Entry 6XAS (electron microscopy, 3.80 A resolution); this record covers chains I and J of the 15 polymer chains in the assembly.

== Chain I ==
Molecule: DNA-directed RNA polymerase subunit beta
Source organism: Escherichia coli (strain K12)
Notes: EC 2.7.7.6
UniProtKB: P0A8V2 (RPOB_ECOLI); residue numbers follow UniProt; this construct covers 1-1342
Amino-acid sequence (1342 residues; numbered 1 to 1342; the number before each row is that of its first residue):
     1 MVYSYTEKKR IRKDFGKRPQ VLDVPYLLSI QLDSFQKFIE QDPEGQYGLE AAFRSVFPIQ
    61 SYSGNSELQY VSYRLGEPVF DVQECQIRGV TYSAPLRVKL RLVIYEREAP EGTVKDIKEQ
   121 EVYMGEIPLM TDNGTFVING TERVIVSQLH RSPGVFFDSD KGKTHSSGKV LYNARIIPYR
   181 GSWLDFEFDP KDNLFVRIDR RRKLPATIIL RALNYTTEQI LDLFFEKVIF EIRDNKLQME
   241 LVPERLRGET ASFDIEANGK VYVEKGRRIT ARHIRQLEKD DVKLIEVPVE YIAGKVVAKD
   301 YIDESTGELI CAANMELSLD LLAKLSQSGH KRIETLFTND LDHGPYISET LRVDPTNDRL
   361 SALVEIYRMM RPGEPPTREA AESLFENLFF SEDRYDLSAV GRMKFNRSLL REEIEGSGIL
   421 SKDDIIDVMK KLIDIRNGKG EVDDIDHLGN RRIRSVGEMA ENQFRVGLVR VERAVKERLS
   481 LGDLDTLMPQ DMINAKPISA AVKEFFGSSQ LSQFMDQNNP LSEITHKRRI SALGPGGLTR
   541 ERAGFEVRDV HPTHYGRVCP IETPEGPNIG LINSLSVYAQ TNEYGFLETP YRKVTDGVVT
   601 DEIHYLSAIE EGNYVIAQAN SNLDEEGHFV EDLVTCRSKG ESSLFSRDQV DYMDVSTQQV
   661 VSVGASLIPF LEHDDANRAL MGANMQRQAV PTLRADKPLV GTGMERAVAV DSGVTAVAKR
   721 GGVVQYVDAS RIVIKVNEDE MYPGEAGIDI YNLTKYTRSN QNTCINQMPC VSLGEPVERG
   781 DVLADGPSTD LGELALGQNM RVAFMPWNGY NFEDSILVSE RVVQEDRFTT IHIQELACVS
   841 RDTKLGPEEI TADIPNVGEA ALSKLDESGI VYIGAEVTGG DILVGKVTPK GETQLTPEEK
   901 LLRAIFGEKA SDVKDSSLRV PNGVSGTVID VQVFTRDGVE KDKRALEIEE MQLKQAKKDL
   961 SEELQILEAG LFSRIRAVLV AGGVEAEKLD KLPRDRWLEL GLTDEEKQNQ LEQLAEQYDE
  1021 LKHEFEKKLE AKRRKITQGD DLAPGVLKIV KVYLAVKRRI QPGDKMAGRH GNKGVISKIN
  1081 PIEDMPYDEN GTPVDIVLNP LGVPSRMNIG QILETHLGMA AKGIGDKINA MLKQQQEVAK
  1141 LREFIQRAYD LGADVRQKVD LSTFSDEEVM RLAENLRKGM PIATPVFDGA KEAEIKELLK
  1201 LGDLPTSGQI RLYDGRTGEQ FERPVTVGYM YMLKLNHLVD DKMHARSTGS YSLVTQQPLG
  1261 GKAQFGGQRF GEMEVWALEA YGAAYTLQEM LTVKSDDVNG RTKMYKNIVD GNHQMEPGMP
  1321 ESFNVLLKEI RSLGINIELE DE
Not modelled in the structure: 983-1001
Swiss-Prot annotation at these positions:
  - modified residue (N6-acetyllysine): Lys1022, Lys1200
  - mutagenesis: Ile561 (I561S: Resistant to antibiotics salinamide A and B), Ile569 (I569S: Resistant to antibiotics salinamide A and B), Ala665 (A665E: Resistant to antibiotics salinamide A and B), Asp675 (D675A/G: Resistant to antibiotics salinamide A and B), Asn677 (N677H/K: Resistant to antibiotics salinamide A and B), Leu680 (L680M: Resistant to antibiotics salinamide A and B), Glu813 (E813K: Disrupts the enzyme's active center)

== Chain J ==
Molecule: DNA-directed RNA polymerase subunit beta'
Source organism: Escherichia coli (strain K12)
Notes: EC 2.7.7.6
UniProtKB: P0A8T7 (RPOC_ECOLI); numbering as in UniProt (aligned over 2-1407)
Amino-acid sequence (1416 residues; each row starts with the number of its first residue):
     1 VKDLLKFLKA QTKTEEFDAI KIALASPDMI RSWSFGEVKK PETINYRTFK PERDGLFCAR
    61 IFGPVKDYEC LCGKYKRLKH RGVICEKCGV EVTQTKVRRE RMGHIELASP TAHIWFLKSL
   121 PSRIGLLLDM PLRDIERVLY FESYVVIEGG MTNLERQQIL TEEQYLDALE EFGDEFDAKM
   181 GAEAIQALLK SMDLEQECEQ LREELNETNS ETKRKKLTKR IKLLEAFVQS GNKPEWMILT
   241 VLPVLPPDLR PLVPLDGGRF ATSDLNDLYR RVINRNNRLK RLLDLAAPDI IVRNEKRMLQ
   301 EAVDALLDNG RRGRAITGSN KRPLKSLADM IKGKQGRFRQ NLLGKRVDYS GRSVITVGPY
   361 LRLHQCGLPK KMALELFKPF IYGKLELRGL ATTIKAAKKM VEREEAVVWD ILDEVIREHP
   421 VLLNRAPTLH RLGIQAFEPV LIEGKAIQLH PLVCAAYNAD FDGDQMAVHV PLTLEAQLEA
   481 RALMMSTNNI LSPANGEPII VPSQDVVLGL YYMTRDCVNA KGEGMVLTGP KEAERLYRSG
   541 LASLHARVKV RITEYEKDAN GELVAKTSLK DTTVGRAILW MIVPKGLPYS IVNQALGKKA
   601 ISKMLNTCYR ILGLKPTVIF ADQIMYTGFA YAARSGASVG IDDMVIPEKK HEIISEAEAE
   661 VAEIQEQFQS GLVTAGERYN KVIDIWAAAN DRVSKAMMDN LQTETVINRD GQEEKQVSFN
   721 SIYMMADSGA RGSAAQIRQL AGMRGLMAKP DGSIIETPIT ANFREGLNVL QYFISTHGAR
   781 KGLADTALKT ANSGYLTRRL VDVAQDLVVT EDDCGTHEGI MMTPVIEGGD VKEPLRDRVL
   841 GRVTAEDVLK PGTADILVPR NTLLHEQWCD LLEENSVDAV KVRSVVSCDT DFGVCAHCYG
   901 RDLARGHIIN KGEAIGVIAA QSIGEPGTQL TMRTFHIGGA ASRAAAESSI QVKNKGSIKL
   961 SNVKSVVNSS GKLVITSRNT ELKLIDEFGR TKESYKVPYG AVLAKGDGEQ VAGGETVANW
  1021 DPHTMPVITE VSGFVRFTDM IDGQTITRQT DELTGLSSLV VLDSAERTAG GKDLRPALKI
  1081 VDAQGNDVLI PGTDMPAQYF LPGKAIVQLE DGVQISSGDT LARIPQESGG TKDITGGLPR
  1141 VADLFEARRP KEPAILAEIS GIVSFGKETK GKRRLVITPV DGSDPYEEMI PKWRQLNVFE
  1201 GERVERGDVI SDGPEAPHDI LRLRGVHAVT RYIVNEVQDV YRLQGVKIND KHIEVIVRQM
  1261 LRKATIVNAG SSDFLEGEQV EYSRVKIANR ELEANGKVGA TYSRDLLGIT KASLATESFI
  1321 SAASFQETTR VLTEAAVAGK RDELRGLKEN VIVGRLIPAG TGYAYHQDRM RRRAAGEAPA
  1381 APQVTAEDAS ASLAELLNAG LGGSDNELEV HHHHHH
Not modelled in the structure: 1-9, 934-947, 1083-1096, 1127-1135, 1374-1416
Sequence notes: expression tag (1, 1408-1416)
Metal / ion sites: Zn2+ site 1: Cys85, Cys88; Mg2+: Asp460, Asp464 (shared with 1 residue of chain R); Zn2+ site 2: Cys814, Cys888, Cys895, Cys898
Swiss-Prot annotation at these positions:
  - binding site (Zn(2+)): Cys70, Cys72, Cys85, Cys88, Cys814, Cys888, Cys895, Cys898
  - binding site (Mg(2+)): Asp460, Asp462, Asp464
  - modified residue: Lys983 (N6-acetyllysine)
  - mutagenesis: Gln504 (Q504P: Resistant to antibiotics salinamide A and B), Asn690 (N690D: Resistant to antibiotics salinamide A and B), Met697 (M697V: Resistant to antibiotics salinamide A and B), Ala735 (A735T: Resistant to antibiotics salinamide A and B), Arg738 (R738C/H/P/S: Resistant to antibiotics salinamide A and B), Ala748 (A748E: Resistant to antibiotics salinamide A and B), Pro758 (P758S/T: Resistant to antibiotics salinamide A and B), Phe763 (F763C: Resistant to antibiotics salinamide A and B), Ser775 (S775A: Resistant to antibiotics salinamide A and B), Ala779 (A779T/V: Resistant to antibiotics salinamide A and B), Arg780 (R780C: Resistant to antibiotics salinamide A and B), Gly782 (G782A/C: Resistant to antibiotics salinamide A and B), 1 further mutagenesis entry in UniProt

== How chain I and chain J interact ==
Residue-residue contacts (311; chain I residue first):
  Lys163(I) with Lys1151(J)
  Arg267(I) with Arg1048(J)
  Phe545(I) with Lys781(J); Arg933(J)
  Arg548(I) with Arg780(J)
  Asp549(I) with Pro750(J); Arg780(J)
  Val550(I) with Phe773(J), hydrophobic; His777(J), hydrogen bond (backbone-side chain)
  His551(I) with Phe773(J)
  Tyr555(I) with Val769(J); Phe773(J)
  Cys559(I) with Arg780(J)
  Pro560(I) with Phe773(J), hydrophobic; Thr776(J); Arg780(J), hydrogen bond (backbone-side chain)
  Ile561(I) with Tyr772(J), hydrophobic; Thr776(J)
  Thr563(I) with Arg780(J)
  Gly566(I) with Ala787(J)
  Ile569(I) with Leu783(J), hydrophobic
  Gln618(I) with Asn768(J), hydrogen bond; Leu770(J)
  Asn620(I) with Asn768(J)
  Thr635(I) with Leu770(J)
  Glu641(I) with Lys749(J), salt bridge
  Val660(I) with Val769(J), hydrophobic
  Leu671(I) with Tyr772(J)
  Glu672(I) with Gly766(J); Leu767(J), hydrogen bond (backbone-backbone)
  His673(I) with Phe763(J); Arg764(J); Glu765(J), hydrogen bond (side chain-backbone); Gly766(J)
  Asp674(I) with Phe763(J); Tyr772(J), hydrogen bond (backbone-side chain)
  Asp675(I) with Phe763(J); Tyr772(J)
  Ala676(I) with Tyr772(J); Ala779(J), hydrophobic
  Ala679(I) with Tyr772(J)
  Leu680(I) with Leu783(J), hydrophobic
  Phe804(I) with Ser638(J)
  Pro806(I) with Ala632(J); Ala633(J); Ala637(J)
  Asn808(I) with Pro359(J); Ala633(J)
  Gly809(I) with Val357(J); Pro359(J); Asp505(J); Phe629(J)
  Tyr810(I) with Pro359(J)
  Phe812(I) with Pro451(J); Phe461(J), hydrophobic; Ser503(J); Gln504(J); Asp505(J); Phe629(J), hydrophobic
  Glu813(I) with Asp460(J); Phe461(J); Gln504(J)
  Asp814(I) with Phe461(J)
  Ser815(I) with Val357(J); Phe461(J)
  Arg841(I) with Asp256(J)
  Lys844(I) with Tyr46(J); Arg47(J)
  Leu845(I) with Arg47(J)
  Lys890(I) with Phe49(J)
  Pro1062(I) with Ala446(J)
  Lys1065(I) with Asp462(J)
  Lys1073(I) with Asp462(J), salt bridge
  Val1075(I) with Phe461(J), hydrogen bond (backbone-backbone)
  Ile1076(I) with Thr356(J)
  Pro1100(I) with Ala637(J); Val639(J), hydrophobic
  Leu1101(I) with Gln504(J); Leu508(J), hydrophobic; Met725(J), hydrophobic; Ala730(J), hydrophobic; Arg731(J)
  Pro1104(I) with Met725(J), hydrophobic; Gln736(J)
  Ser1105(I) with Arg731(J); Gln736(J)
  Arg1106(I) with Arg731(J)
  Met1107(I) with Gln739(J); Leu740(J), hydrophobic; Phe763(J), hydrophobic
  Ile1109(I) with Ile641(J), hydrophobic; Met644(J), hydrophobic; Leu740(J), hydrophobic; Phe763(J)
  Ile1112(I) with Val639(J); Ile641(J)
  Leu1113(I) with Ile641(J), hydrophobic
  His1116(I) with Ile641(J)
  Phe1187(I) with Leu767(J); Asn768(J)
  Glu1192(I) with Ile641(J); Asp642(J); Arg764(J), salt bridge
  Ser1207(I) with Asp642(J)
  Gln1209(I) with Ser638(J), hydrogen bond; Asp643(J)
  Glu1219(I) with Arg538(J), salt bridge; Arg634(J), salt bridge
  Phe1221(I) with Ala633(J); Arg634(J)
  Glu1222(I) with Tyr512(J); Arg634(J); Ser635(J); Gly636(J)
  Arg1223(I) with Gly636(J); Phe719(J), hydrogen bond (side chain-backbone); Ser721(J), hydrogen bond; Met724(J)
  Pro1224(I) with Ser638(J), hydrogen bond (backbone-side chain)
  Val1225(I) with Gly636(J); Ser638(J)
  Thr1226(I) with Ser638(J), hydrogen bond (backbone-side chain); Val639(J), hydrogen bond (side chain-backbone); Gly640(J)
  Val1239(I) with Ser353(J); Val354(J), hydrophobic; Lys445(J)
  Asp1240(I) with Lys445(J), salt bridge
  Lys1242(I) with Arg352(J); Val354(J); Gln465(J)
  Met1243(I) with Arg352(J); Ser353(J); Met372(J), hydrophobic; Lys445(J)
  His1244(I) with Gly351(J); Arg352(J), hydrogen bond (backbone-backbone); Met372(J)
  Ala1245(I) with Ser350(J); Gly351(J); Glu375(J)
  Arg1246(I) with Asp348(J), salt bridge; Tyr349(J), hydrogen bond (backbone-backbone); Ser350(J), hydrogen bond (backbone-backbone); Glu375(J); Leu376(J)
  Ser1247(I) with Asp348(J); Tyr349(J); Glu375(J), hydrogen bond (side chain-backbone)
  Thr1248(I) with Tyr349(J)
  Tyr1251(I) with Asp348(J), hydrogen bond
  Leu1253(I) with Arg99(J), hydrogen bond (backbone-side chain)
  Val1254(I) with Arg99(J), hydrogen bond (backbone-side chain); Leu249(J); Arg337(J)
  Thr1255(I) with Arg99(J)
  Gln1256(I) with Arg99(J)
  Gln1257(I) with Asn341(J), hydrogen bond; Lys345(J)
  Pro1258(I) with Arg346(J); Val347(J); Asp348(J)
  Leu1259(I) with Arg346(J)
  Gly1260(I) with Arg346(J)
  Phe1265(I) with Glu375(J)
  Gly1267(I) with Arg346(J), hydrogen bond (backbone-side chain); Val347(J)
  Gln1268(I) with Arg346(J); Val347(J), hydrogen bond (backbone-backbone); Ser350(J), hydrogen bond (backbone-side chain); Gly351(J); Arg352(J), hydrogen bond
  Arg1269(I) with Arg339(J); Gln340(J); Gly344(J), hydrogen bond (side chain-backbone); Lys345(J); Arg346(J)
  Phe1270(I) with Gly344(J); Lys345(J), hydrogen bond (backbone-backbone); His469(J)
  Glu1272(I) with Leu343(J); Arg798(J), salt bridge
  Met1273(I) with Thr428(J)
  Glu1274(I) with Asn424(J); Ala426(J); Thr428(J), hydrogen bond; Ile434(J)
  Val1275(I) with Leu343(J)
  Trp1276(I) with Val801(J); Val917(J); Gln921(J), hydrogen bond (backbone-side chain)
  Ala1277(I) with Arg431(J); Ile434(J), hydrophobic; Gln921(J)
  Glu1279(I) with Gln805(J), hydrogen bond; Ala914(J); Val917(J)
  Ala1280(I) with Arg431(J), hydrogen bond (backbone-side chain); Ile918(J); Gln921(J)
  Tyr1281(I) with Arg431(J), hydrogen bond (side chain-backbone); Leu432(J); Ile434(J), hydrogen bond (side chain-backbone); Leu483(J); Met484(J), hydrophobic; Asn489(J), hydrogen bond
  Gly1282(I) with Glu479(J); Leu483(J); Gly1360(J); Thr1361(J), hydrogen bond (backbone-backbone)
  Ala1283(I) with Glu479(J); Leu483(J); Met484(J), hydrophobic
  Ala1284(I) with Glu479(J); Leu1356(J); Thr1361(J); Gly1362(J)
  Tyr1285(I) with Glu475(J); Glu479(J), hydrogen bond (backbone-side chain); Leu1356(J); Thr1361(J)
  Thr1286(I) with Ala476(J); Glu479(J), hydrogen bond
  Gln1288(I) with Arg1355(J); Leu1356(J)
  Glu1289(I) with Pro471(J); Leu472(J), hydrogen bond (side chain-backbone); Thr473(J), hydrogen bond; Ala476(J)
  Met1290(I) with Val347(J)
  Leu1291(I) with Lys345(J), hydrogen bond (backbone-side chain); Val1351(J), hydrophobic
  Thr1292(I) with Gly1354(J)
  Lys1294(I) with Val347(J); Asp348(J), hydrogen bond (backbone-backbone); Val470(J), hydrogen bond (side chain-backbone); Leu472(J)
  Ser1295(I) with Lys345(J); Arg346(J), hydrogen bond (side chain-backbone); Val347(J)
  Asp1296(I) with Lys345(J), salt bridge
  Asn1299(I) with Thr12(J)
  Met1304(I) with Leu472(J), hydrophobic; Thr473(J)
  Tyr1305(I) with Tyr349(J); Pro379(J), hydrophobic; Tyr382(J)
  Ile1308(I) with Pro379(J), hydrophobic; Phe380(J), hydrophobic
  Val1309(I) with Gly383(J)
  His1313(I) with Phe380(J); Leu472(J); Thr473(J); Leu474(J), hydrogen bond (backbone-backbone)
  Met1315(I) with Thr473(J)
  Gly1318(I) with Glu15(J); Gly1354(J)
  Met1319(I) with Phe17(J), hydrophobic
  Pro1320(I) with Val1353(J)
  Glu1321(I) with Arg99(J), salt bridge
  Ser1322(I) with Asn341(J); Leu342(J)
  Phe1323(I) with Ile20(J), hydrophobic; Leu342(J)
  Val1325(I) with Arg99(J); Leu249(J), hydrophobic; Arg337(J)
  Leu1326(I) with Ile331(J), hydrophobic; Arg337(J); Phe338(J), hydrophobic; Leu342(J), hydrophobic
  Lys1328(I) with Glu100(J); Leu245(J); Leu249(J)
  Glu1329(I) with Leu245(J); Met330(J); Ile331(J); Arg337(J), salt bridge
  Arg1331(I) with Trp33(J)
  Ser1332(I) with Met102(J); Pro243(J); Leu245(J)
  Leu1333(I) with His113(J); Trp115(J), hydrophobic
  Gly1334(I) with Ala25(J); His113(J)
  Ile1335(I) with Ile22(J), hydrophobic; Ala23(J); Ala25(J); Trp115(J), hydrophobic
  Asn1336(I) with Ile22(J); Ala23(J), hydrogen bond (backbone-backbone); Leu24(J); Ala25(J); Trp33(J)
  Ile1337(I) with Ile20(J), hydrophobic; Lys21(J)
  Glu1338(I) with Ile20(J); Lys21(J), hydrogen bond (backbone-backbone)
  Leu1339(I) with Phe17(J), hydrophobic; Ile20(J), hydrophobic
  Glu1340(I) with Phe17(J); Asp18(J), hydrogen bond (backbone-backbone); Ala19(J); Lys21(J), salt bridge; Arg1341(J), salt bridge
  Asp1341(I) with Asp18(J), hydrogen bond (backbone-side chain)
  Glu1342(I) with Glu16(J); Phe17(J), hydrogen bond (side chain-backbone); Asp18(J); Arg1373(J)
Also at the interface, not in a pair above, chain I (163 interface residues in all): Ser166, Pro552, His554, Gly570, Ser642, Thr657, Asn677, Met805, Trp807, Val839, Glu848, Gln1061, Gly1063, Gly1074, Ser1077, Val1103, Lys1196, Gly1271, Leu1278, Leu1287, Arg1301, Gln1314, Ile1330
Also at the interface, not in a pair above, chain J (177 interface residues in all): Leu239, Val244, Pro251, Leu307, Leu327, Ile355, Tyr360, Pro369, Lys371, Lys378, Lys398, Leu422, Arg425, Leu429, Ala467, Tyr537, Asn720, Ile722, Thr757, Ala784, Leu788, Asp802, Glu913, Trp1193, Leu1332, Ala1336, Leu1347, Ile1352, Ile1357

== In short ==
Chain I and chain J form an interface of 163 and 177 residues respectively; the contacts include 49 hydrogen
bonds and 13 salt bridges. Polar pairs include Glu641(I)-Lys749(J), Lys1073(I)-Asp462(J) and
Glu1192(I)-Arg764(J).
Here chain I is DNA-directed RNA polymerase subunit beta and chain J is DNA-directed RNA polymerase subunit
beta', both from Escherichia coli (strain K12). Entry 6XAS (CryoEM Structure of E. coli Rho-dependent
Transcription Pre-termination Complex) was determined by electron microscopy together with 6XAV from the same
study.
